4NH9 - chain A; structure by X-ray diffraction, 2.77 A resolution.

== Chain A ==
Protein: Endoplasmin
Organism: Homo sapiens
Reference sequence: P14625 (ENPL_HUMAN); residue numbers follow UniProt; this construct covers 69-337
Chain sequence (273 residues; each row starts with the number of its first residue):
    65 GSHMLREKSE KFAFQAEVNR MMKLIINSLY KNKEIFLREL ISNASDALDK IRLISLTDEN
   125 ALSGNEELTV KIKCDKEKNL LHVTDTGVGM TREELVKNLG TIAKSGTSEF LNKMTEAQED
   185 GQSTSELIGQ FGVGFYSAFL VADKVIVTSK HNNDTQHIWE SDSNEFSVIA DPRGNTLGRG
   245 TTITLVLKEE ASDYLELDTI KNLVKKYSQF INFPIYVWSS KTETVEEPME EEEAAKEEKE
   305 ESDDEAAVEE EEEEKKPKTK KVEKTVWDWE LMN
Unresolved in the structure: 65-72, 163-173, 287-326
Differences from the reference sequence: expression tag (65-68)
Residues lining bound ligands: 2LC (2-fluoro-6-[(3S)-tetrahydrofuran-3-ylamino]-4-(3,6,6-trimethyl-4-oxo-4,5,6,7-tetrahydro-1H-indol-1-yl)benzamide): Asn107, Ala108, Asp110, Ala111, Lys114, Asp149, Val152, Met154, Glu158, Leu159, Asn162, Gly196, Val197, Phe199, Tyr200, Val211, Trp223, Thr245, Ile247

== Overview ==
Ligands of chain A: compound 2LC.
Chain A is Endoplasmin (Homo sapiens); the structure, Correlation between chemotype-dependent binding
conformations of HSP90 alpha/beta and isoform selectivity, was determined by X-ray diffraction.
